PDB entry 6X1F | X-ray diffraction, 2.70 A resolution | chains D and E of the 6 polymer chains in the assembly

# Chain D
Molecule: Tubulin beta-2B chain
From: Sus scrofa
UniProt: A0A287AGU7 (A0A287AGU7_PIG); numbering as in UniProt (aligned over 1-445)
Chain sequence (445 residues; each row starts with the number of its first residue):
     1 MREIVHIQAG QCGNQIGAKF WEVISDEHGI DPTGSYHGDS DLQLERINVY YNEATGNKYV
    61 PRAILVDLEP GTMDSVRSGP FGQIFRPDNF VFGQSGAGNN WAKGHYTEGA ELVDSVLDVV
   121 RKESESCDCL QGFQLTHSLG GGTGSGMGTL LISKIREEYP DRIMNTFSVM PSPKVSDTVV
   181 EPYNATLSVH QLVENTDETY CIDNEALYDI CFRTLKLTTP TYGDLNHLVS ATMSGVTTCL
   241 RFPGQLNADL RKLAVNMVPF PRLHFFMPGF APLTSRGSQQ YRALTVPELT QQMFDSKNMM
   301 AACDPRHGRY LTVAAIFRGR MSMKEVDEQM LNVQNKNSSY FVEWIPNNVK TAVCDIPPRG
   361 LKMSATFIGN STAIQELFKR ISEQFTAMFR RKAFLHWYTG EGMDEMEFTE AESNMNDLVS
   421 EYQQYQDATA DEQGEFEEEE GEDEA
Disordered / not traced: 274-283, 432-445
Small-molecule neighbours:
  - GTP (guanosine-5'-triphosphate): Ala-9, Gly-10, Gln-11, Cys-12, Gln-15, Ile-16, Asp-67, Glu-69, Ala-97, Gly-98, Asn-99, Ser-138, Gly-140, Gly-141, Gly-142, Thr-143, Gly-144, Ser-145, Val-169, Pro-171, Val-175, Ser-176, Glu-181, Asn-204, Leu-207, Tyr-222, Leu-225, Asn-226
  - Y5M (7-methoxy-4-(2-methyl-6,7-dihydro-5H-cyclopenta[d]pyrimidin-4-yl)-3,4-dihydroquinoxalin-2(1H)-one): Val-236, Cys-239, Leu-240, Leu-246, Ala-248, Lys-252, Leu-253, Asn-256, Met-257, Thr-312, Val-313, Ala-314, Ala-315, Ile-316, Asn-348, Lys-350, Thr-351, Ala-352

# Chain E
Molecule: Stathmin-4
From: Rattus norvegicus
UniProt: P63043 (STMN4_RAT); residues 5-145 here correspond to UniProt positions 49-189 (UniProt number = residue number + 44)
Chain sequence (143 residues; row label = number of the first residue in the row):
     3 MADMEVIELN KCTSGQSFEV ILKPPSFDGV PEFNASLPRR RDPSLEEIQK KLEAAEERRK
    63 YQEAELLKHL AEKREHEREV IQKAIEENNN FIKMAKEKLA QKMESNKENR EAHLAAMLER
   123 LQEKDKHAEE VRKNKELKEE ASR
Disordered / not traced: 3-5, 29-43, 142-145
Construct notes: initiating methionine (3); expression tag (4)
Curated features (UniProtKB/Swiss-Prot):
  - modified residue: Ser-46 (Phosphoserine)

# Chain D / chain E interface
Contacting residue pairs (24; chain D residue first):
  Tyr-106(D) / His-129(E)  hydrogen bond
  Tyr-106(D) / Ala-130(E)  hydrophobic
  Tyr-106(D) / Val-133(E)  hydrophobic
  Tyr-106(D) / Arg-134(E)  hydrogen bond (backbone-side chain)
  Thr-107(D) / Lys-137(E)
  Ala-110(D) / Arg-134(E)
  Ser-153(D) / Leu-123(E)
  Ser-153(D) / Lys-126(E)  hydrogen bond
  Lys-154(D) / Asp-127(E)  salt bridge
  Arg-156(D) / Leu-123(E)
  Glu-157(D) / Leu-120(E)
  Glu-157(D) / Leu-123(E)
  Glu-157(D) / Gln-124(E)
  Glu-157(D) / Asp-127(E)
  Pro-160(D) / Met-119(E)  hydrophobic
  Gln-191(D) / Lys-126(E)  hydrogen bond
  Thr-399(D) / Lys-140(E)
  Gly-400(D) / Lys-137(E)
  Gly-400(D) / Lys-140(E)
  Glu-401(D) / Val-133(E)
  Glu-401(D) / Lys-137(E)  salt bridge
  Gly-402(D) / Val-133(E)
  Met-403(D) / Val-133(E)
  Glu-407(D) / His-129(E)  salt bridge
Also at the interface, not in a pair above, chain D (18 interface residues in all): His-105, Asp-161, Asn-195
Also at the interface, not in a pair above, chain E (15 interface residues in all): Arg-112, Leu-116, Asn-136

# Summary
18 residues of chain D and 15 residues of chain E are in contact, with 4 hydrogen bonds and 3 salt bridges.
Among the polar pairs are Lys-154(D)/Asp-127(E), Glu-401(D)/Lys-137(E) and Glu-407(D)/His-129(E). Chain D
binds GTP and compound Y5M.
Chain D is Tubulin beta-2B chain (Sus scrofa) and chain E is Stathmin-4 (Rattus norvegicus); the structure,
Tubulin-RB3_SLD-TTL in complex with compound 5m, was determined by X-ray diffraction, deposited together with
6X1C, 6X1E, 7LZ7 and 7LZ8.
